PDB entry 7WFG | electron microscopy, 4.33 A resolution (low resolution: residue-level contacts below are approximate; hydrogen-bond / salt-bridge calls are withheld) | chains J and O of the 9 polymer chains in the assembly

== Chain J ==
Protein: NAD(P)H-quinone oxidoreductase subunit J, chloroplastic
From: Arabidopsis thaliana
Notes: EC 7.1.1.-
UniProtKB: P56754 (NDHJ_ARATH); residue numbers follow UniProt; this construct covers 1-158
Chain sequence (158 residues; row label = number of the first residue in the row):
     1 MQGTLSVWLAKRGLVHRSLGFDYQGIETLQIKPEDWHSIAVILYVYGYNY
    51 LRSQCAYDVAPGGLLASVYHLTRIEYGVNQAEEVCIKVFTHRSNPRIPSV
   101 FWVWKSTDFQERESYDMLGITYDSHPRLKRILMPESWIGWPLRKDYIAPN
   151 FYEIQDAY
Unresolved in the structure: 1-2, 158

== Chain O ==
Protein: NdhO
From: Arabidopsis thaliana
UniProtKB: A0A178WB24 (A0A178WB24_ARATH); residues 1-158 here = UniProt positions 1-158
Chain sequence (158 residues; row label = number of the first residue in the row):
     1 MAFSATLSQLSSLSTISSSLPISSRRLPHRSLPQFTVKAEAEKEKQSAQA
    51 KSDGEASPAATKTPKTLPKKPVYSMKKGQIVRVEKEKYLNSINYLSVGHP
   101 PFYKGLDYIYEDRGEVLDLRVFETGEYALVGWVGIPTAPAWLPTDMLIKC
   151 EKLVYERM
Unresolved in the structure: 1-71, 99-104, 121-125, 158

== Chain J / chain O interface ==
Pairs across the interface (19; chain J residue first):
  Pro61(J) with Tyr127(O); Trp141(O)
  Ile138(J) with Leu95(O)
  Arg143(J) with Ile92(O)
  Lys144(J) with Ala140(O); Trp141(O)
  Asp145(J) with Ser91(O); Trp141(O)
  Tyr146(J) with Pro139(O); Ala140(O)
  Ile147(J) with Tyr108(O); Ile109(O); Ala140(O)
  Ala148(J) with Tyr108(O); Thr137(O)
  Pro149(J) with Tyr108(O)
  Asn150(J) with Tyr108(O)
  Gln155(J) with Ile135(O); Pro136(O)
Other interface residues (no listed pair), chain J (14 interface residues in all): Ala60, Gly139, Ile154
Other interface residues (no listed pair), chain O (15 interface residues in all): Asp107, Val130, Leu142

== Overview ==
14 residues of chain J face 15 of chain O across their interface.
Here chain J is NAD(P)H-quinone oxidoreductase subunit J, chloroplastic and chain O is NdhO, both from
Arabidopsis thaliana. Entry 7WFG (Subcomplexes A and E in NDH complex from Arabidopsis) was determined by
electron microscopy, deposited together with 7WFD and 7WFE.
